9DLS - chains F and G of the 7 polymer chains in the assembly; structure by electron microscopy, 3.37 A resolution.

# Chain F
Molecule: Replicative DNA helicase
Source organism: Vibrio cholerae
Notes: EC 5.6.2.3
UniProt: A0A085R2T8 (A0A085R2T8_VIBCL); numbering as in UniProt (aligned over 1-468)
Sequence (468 residues; each row starts with the number of its first residue):
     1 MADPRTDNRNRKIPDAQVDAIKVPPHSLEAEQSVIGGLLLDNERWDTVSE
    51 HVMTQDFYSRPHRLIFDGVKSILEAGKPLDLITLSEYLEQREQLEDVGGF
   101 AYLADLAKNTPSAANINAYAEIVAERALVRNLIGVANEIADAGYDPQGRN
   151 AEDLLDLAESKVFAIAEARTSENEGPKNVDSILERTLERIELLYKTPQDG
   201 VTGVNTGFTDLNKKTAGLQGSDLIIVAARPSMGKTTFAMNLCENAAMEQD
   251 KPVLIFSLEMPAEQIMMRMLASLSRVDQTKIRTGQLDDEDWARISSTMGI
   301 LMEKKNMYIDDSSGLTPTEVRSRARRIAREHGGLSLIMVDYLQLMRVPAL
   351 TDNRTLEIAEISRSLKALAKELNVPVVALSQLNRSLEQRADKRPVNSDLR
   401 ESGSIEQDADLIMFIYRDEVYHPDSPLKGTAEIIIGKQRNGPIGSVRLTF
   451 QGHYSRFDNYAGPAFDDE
Not modelled in the structure: 1-21, 464-468
Bound ions: Mg2+: Thr-235, Glu-259 (together with ATP-gamma-S)
Residues lining bound ligands:
  - ATP-gamma-S (AGS; phosphothiophosphoric acid-adenylate ester), molecule 1: Pro-230, Ser-231, Met-232, Gly-233, Lys-234, Thr-235, Thr-236, Glu-259, Arg-268, Asp-277, Gln-278, Thr-279, Gln-381, Arg-417, Phe-450, Gly-452, His-453
  - ATP-gamma-S (AGS), molecule 2: Lys-437, Gly-441, Pro-442, Ile-443
Reported in the primary citation:
  - binding site for ATP-gamma-S: Lys-234, Arg-439
  - mutagenesis - E259A: abolished catalytic activity on ATP
  - catalytic residues: Glu-259

# Chain G
Molecule: ssDNA
Sequence (22 nucleotides; row label = number of the first residue in the row):
     1 TCCAGATACACAAAAAAAAAAA

# Chain F / chain G interface
Contacting residue pairs (9; chain F residue first):
  Thr-355(F) with DT1(G), sugar contact; DC2(G), phosphate contact
  Asn-383(F) with DC3(G), hydrogen bond to the phosphate; DA4(G), phosphate contact
  Arg-384(F) with DA4(G), sugar contact; DG5(G), salt bridge to the phosphate
  Arg-400(F) with DC3(G), phosphate contact
  Glu-401(F) with DC2(G), phosphate contact; DC3(G), hydrogen bond to the phosphate
Other interface residues (no listed pair), chain F (6 interface residues in all): Leu-399

# In short
6 residues of chain F face 5 of chain G across their interface; the contacts include 2 hydrogen bonds and 1
salt bridge. Polar pairs include Asn-383(F)/DC3(G), Glu-401(F)/DC3(G) and Arg-384(F)/DG5(G). Bound to chain F:
ATP-gamma-S. Thr-235(F) and Glu-259(F) coordinate Mg2+. The paper reports the catalytic residue Glu-259(F);
E259A of chain F abolishes catalytic activity on ATP.
Chain F is Replicative DNA helicase (Vibrio cholerae) and chain G is ssDNA; the structure, Vibrio cholerae
DnaB, was determined by electron microscopy.
